Entry 7EBW (X-ray diffraction, 1.94 A resolution); this record covers chain A.

[Chain A]
Molecule: Glutathione transferase
From: Aedes aegypti
UniProtKB: A0A1S4FIB3 (A0A1S4FIB3_AEDAE); residues 1-220 here correspond to UniProt positions 52-271 (UniProt number = residue number + 51)
Chain sequence (227 residues; numbered -6 to 220; the number before each row is that of its first residue; numbers below 1 keep their minus sign (Met-6 is residue -6)):
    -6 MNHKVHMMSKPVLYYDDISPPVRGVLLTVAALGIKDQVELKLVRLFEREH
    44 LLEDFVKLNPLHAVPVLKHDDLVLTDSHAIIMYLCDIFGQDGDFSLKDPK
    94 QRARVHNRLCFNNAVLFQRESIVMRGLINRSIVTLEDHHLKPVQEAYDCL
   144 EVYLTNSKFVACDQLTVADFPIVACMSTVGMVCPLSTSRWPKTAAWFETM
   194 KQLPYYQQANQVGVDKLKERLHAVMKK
Unresolved in the structure: -6 to -1, 219-220
Sequence notes: initiating methionine (-6); expression tag (-5 to 0)
Metal / ion sites: Ca2+ site 1: Glu32 (shared with 1 residue of chain D); Ca2+ site 2: Glu40 (shared with 1 residue of chain B; 1 residue of chain C); Ca2+ site 3: Asp47 (shared with 1 residue of chain B)
Ligand contacts:
  - 674 (6,7-dihydroxy-3-(4-hydroxyphenyl)-4H-chromen-4-one): Ile11, Ser12, Pro13, Leu38, Phe39, Arg41, His43, Phe110, Glu113, Ser114, Met117, Arg118, Ile121, Thr171, Leu210
  - glutathione (GSH): Ser12, Pro13, Pro14, Leu38, His43, His55, Ala56, Val57, Pro58, Thr68, Asp69, Ser70, His71, Asn106, Ala107, Phe110, Arg118
What the authors report for this chain:
  - binding site for 674: Phe39, Arg41, Glu113, Arg118
  - mutagenesis - E113A: abolished binding to 674
  - mutagenesis - F39L (Kd 1.16 uM): decreased binding to 674
  - mutagenesis - E113A: unchanged catalytic activity on 3,4-DNADCF

[In short]
Bound to chain A: glutathione and compound 674. The paper reports a binding site for 674 at Phe39, Arg41 and
Glu113 among others; E113A abolishes binding to 674.
Chain A is Glutathione transferase (Aedes aegypti); the structure, Crystal structure of Aedes aegypti
Noppera-bo, glutathione S-transferase epsilon 8, in desmethylglycitein and glutathione-bound form, was
determined by X-ray diffraction, deposited together with 7EBT, 7EBU and 7EBV.
